9CEG - chains B and N of the 28 polymer chains in the assembly; structure by electron microscopy, 2.86 A resolution.

Chain B (and N):
Molecule: Proteasome subunit alpha
From: Mycobacterium tuberculosis
Notes: chain N of this document is another copy of the same molecule, construct and numbering; everything in this record applies to it too
Reference sequence: P9WHU1 (PSA_MYCTU); residue numbers follow UniProt; this construct covers 1-248
Chain sequence (248 residues; row label = number of the first residue in the row):
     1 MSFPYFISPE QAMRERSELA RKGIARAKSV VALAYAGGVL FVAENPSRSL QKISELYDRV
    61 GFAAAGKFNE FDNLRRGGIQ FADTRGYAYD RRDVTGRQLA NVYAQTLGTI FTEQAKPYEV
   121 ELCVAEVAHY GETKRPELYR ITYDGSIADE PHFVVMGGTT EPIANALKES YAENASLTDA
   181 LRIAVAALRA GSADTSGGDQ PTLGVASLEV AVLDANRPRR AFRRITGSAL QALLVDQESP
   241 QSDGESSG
Unresolved in the structure: 1-7, 191-202, 235-248
Curated features (UniProtKB/Swiss-Prot):
  - modified residue: S2 (N-acetylserine), T84 (Phosphothreonine), T178 (Phosphothreonine), T202 (Phosphothreonine)
Reported in the primary citation:
  - allosteric site: Q98
  - mutagenesis - Q98K (3-fold): decreased catalytic activity
  - mutagenesis - S17F: unchanged catalytic activity
  - mutagenesis - K52F: increased catalytic activity

Interface between chain B and chain N:
Contacting residue pairs (18):
  E15(B) - S8(N)
  E15(B) - P9(N)
  L19(B) - E10(N)
  K22(B) - E10(N)
  S47(B) - D149(N)
  S49(B) - R97(N)
  S49(B) - Y139(N)  hydrogen bond
  L50(B) - I147(N)  hydrophobic
  K67(B) - D144(N)  salt bridge
  K67(B) - S146(N)
  F68(B) - N101(N)
  F68(B) - I147(N)  hydrophobic
  N69(B) - Q105(N)  hydrogen bond (backbone-side chain)
  N69(B) - G145(N)
  D72(B) - Q105(N)
  N73(B) - Q105(N)  hydrogen bond
  Q114(B) - E113(N)  hydrogen bond
  K116(B) - T112(N)
Other interface residues (no listed pair), chain B (15 interface residues in all): R16, A115
Other interface residues (no listed pair), chain N (17 interface residues in all): M13, A104, E137

In short:
Chain B and chain N form an interface of 15 and 17 residues respectively, with 4 hydrogen bonds and 1 salt
bridge. Polar pairs include K67(B)-D144(N), S49(B)-Y139(N) and N69(B)-Q105(N). The paper reports that Q98K of
chain B reduces catalytic activity; an allosteric site at Q98(B); 3 substitutions were tested in all.
Both chains are Proteasome subunit alpha (Mycobacterium tuberculosis). Entry 9CEG (20S Proteasome core
particle beta-T1A mutant resting state (Frame 20)) was determined by electron microscopy together with 9CE5,
9CE7, 9CE8, 9CEB and 9CEE from the same study.
